Entry 3KMC (X-ray diffraction, 1.80 A resolution); this record covers chain A.

# Chain A
Name: TNF-alpha-converting enzyme
From: Homo sapiens
Notes: EC 3.4.24.86
UniProtKB: P78536 (ADA17_HUMAN); residue numbers follow UniProt; this construct covers 215-476
Amino-acid sequence (270 residues; each row starts with the number of its first residue):
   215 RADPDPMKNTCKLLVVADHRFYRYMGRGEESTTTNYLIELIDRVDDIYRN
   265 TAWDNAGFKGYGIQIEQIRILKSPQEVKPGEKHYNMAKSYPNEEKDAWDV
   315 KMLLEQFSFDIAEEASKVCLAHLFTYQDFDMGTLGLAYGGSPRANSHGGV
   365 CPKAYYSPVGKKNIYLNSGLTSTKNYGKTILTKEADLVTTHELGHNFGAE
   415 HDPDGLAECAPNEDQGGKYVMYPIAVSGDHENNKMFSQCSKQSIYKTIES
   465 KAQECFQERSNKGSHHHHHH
Disordered / not traced: 215-217, 357-358, 475-484
Differences from the reference sequence: engineered mutation A266 (Ser in P78536), G353 (Val in P78536), Q452 (Asn in P78536); expression tag (477-484)
Curated features (UniProtKB/Swiss-Prot):
  - active site: E406
  - binding site (Zn(2+)): H405, H409, H415
  - glycosylation: N264 (N-linked (GlcNAc...) asparagine)
Disulfide bonds: C225-C333, C365-C469, C423-C453
Bound ions: Zn2+: H405, H409, H415 (together with INN)
Small-molecule neighbours: INN (N-{(2R)-2-[2-(hydroxyamino)-2-oxoethyl]-4-methylpentanoyl}-3-methyl-L-valyl-N-(2-aminoethyl)-L-alaninamide): M345, G346, T347, L348, G349, L350, N389, Y390, L401, V402, H405, E406, H409, H415, Y436, P437, I438, A439

# In short
Chain A binds compound INN. H405, H409 and H415 form the Zn2+ site. From UniProt: active-site residue E406 and
3 Zn2+-binding residues.
Chain A is TNF-alpha-converting enzyme (Homo sapiens); the structure, Crystal structure of catalytic domain of
TACE with tartrate-based inhibitor, was determined by X-ray diffraction, deposited together with 3KME.
